3M32 - chains A and D of the 6 polymer chains in the assembly; structure by X-ray diffraction, 1.35 A resolution.

== Chain A (and D) ==
Molecule: Methyl-coenzyme M reductase I subunit alpha
Organism: Methanothermobacter marburgensis
Notes: EC 2.8.4.1; chain D of this document is another copy of the same molecule, construct and numbering; everything in this record applies to it too
Reference sequence: P11558 (MCRA_METTM); residues 2-550 here = UniProt positions 2-550
Sequence (549 residues; numbered 2 to 550; the number before each row is that of its first residue):
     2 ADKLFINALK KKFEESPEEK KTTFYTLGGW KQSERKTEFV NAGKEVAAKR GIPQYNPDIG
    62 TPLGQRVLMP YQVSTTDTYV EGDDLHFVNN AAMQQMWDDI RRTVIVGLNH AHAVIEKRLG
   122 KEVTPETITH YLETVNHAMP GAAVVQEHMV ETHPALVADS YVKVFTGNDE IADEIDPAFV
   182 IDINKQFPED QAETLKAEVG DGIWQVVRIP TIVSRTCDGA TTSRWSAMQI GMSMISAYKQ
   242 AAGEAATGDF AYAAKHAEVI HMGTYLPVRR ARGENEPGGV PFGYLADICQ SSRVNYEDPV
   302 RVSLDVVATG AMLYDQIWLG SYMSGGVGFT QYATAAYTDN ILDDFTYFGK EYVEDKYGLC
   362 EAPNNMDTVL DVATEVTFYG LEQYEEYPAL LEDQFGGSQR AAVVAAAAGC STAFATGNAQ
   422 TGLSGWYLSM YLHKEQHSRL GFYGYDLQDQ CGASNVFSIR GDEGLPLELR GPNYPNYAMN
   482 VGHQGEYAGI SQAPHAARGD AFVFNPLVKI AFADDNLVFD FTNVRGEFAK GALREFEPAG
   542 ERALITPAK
Unresolved in the structure: 550
Modified positions: His257 (n1-methylated histidine; MHS); Arg271 (5-methyl-arginine; AGM); Gln400 (2-methyl-glutamine; MGN); Gly445 (thioglycin; GL3); Cys452 (s-methylcysteine; SMC)
Curated features (UniProtKB/Swiss-Prot):
  - binding site (coenzyme F430): Gln147
  - binding site (coenzyme B): Arg225, Lys256, His257, Arg270
  - binding site (coenzyme M): Tyr333, Tyr444
  - modified residue: His257 (Pros-methylhistidine), Arg271 (5-methylarginine), Gly445 (1-thioglycine), Asp450 (Z: -2,3-didehydroaspartate), Cys452 (S-methylcysteine)
Ion coordination: factor 430 Ni: Gln147 (together with 1-thioethanesulfonic acid, SHT)
Small-molecule neighbours:
  - 1-thioethanesulfonic acid / SHT / Coenzyme B, molecule 1: Gln147, Arg225, Lys256, His257
  - 1-thioethanesulfonic acid / SHT / Coenzyme B, molecule 2: Arg270, Arg271, Leu320, Met324, Ser325, Phe330, Tyr333, Phe443, Tyr444, Gly445, Ala479, Met480, Asn481, Val482
  - factor 430 (F43), molecule 1: Ala143, Ala144, Val145, Val146, Gln147, Met150, Val151, Met229, Gln230, Met233, Ile236, Ala243, Gly244
  - factor 430 (F43), molecule 2: Gly326, Gly327, Val328, Gly329, Phe330, Thr331, Gln332, Tyr333, Phe396, Gly397, Gly398, Gln400, Gly442, Phe443
  - Zn2+ (ZN): Arg102, Ser215, Arg216, Cys218

== Interface between chain A and chain D ==
Contacting residue pairs - 276 pairs, chain A then chain D:
  Lys37(A) - Met150(D)  hydrogen bond (side chain-backbone)
  Lys37(A) - Val151(D)
  Lys37(A) - Glu152(D)  salt bridge
  Glu39(A) - His154(D)  salt bridge
  Phe40(A) - Glu152(D)
  Phe40(A) - Thr153(D)
  Phe40(A) - His154(D)
  Phe40(A) - Pro155(D)
  Ala43(A) - His154(D)
  Gly44(A) - Pro155(D)
  Val47(A) - Pro155(D)
  Val47(A) - Ala159(D)  hydrophobic
  Arg51(A) - Asn137(D)
  Arg51(A) - Ala159(D)  hydrogen bond (side chain-backbone)
  Arg51(A) - Ser161(D)  hydrogen bond (side chain-backbone)
  Arg51(A) - Tyr162(D)
  Arg51(A) - Asn517(D)  hydrogen bond (backbone-side chain)
  Gly52(A) - Ala179(D)
  Ile53(A) - Asn137(D)
  Ile53(A) - Tyr162(D)  hydrophobic
  Ile53(A) - Lys164(D)
  Ile53(A) - Ala179(D)
  Ile53(A) - Phe180(D)  hydrophobic
  Ile53(A) - Asn517(D)
  Pro54(A) - Glu134(D)
  Pro54(A) - Asn137(D)
  Pro54(A) - Phe180(D)
  Gln55(A) - Asn137(D)
  Gln55(A) - His138(D)
  Gln55(A) - Pro141(D)
  Gln55(A) - Pro155(D)  hydrogen bond (side chain-backbone)
  Gln55(A) - Val158(D)  hydrogen bond (side chain-backbone)
  Gln55(A) - Ala159(D)
  Tyr56(A) - His138(D)
  Tyr56(A) - Ala143(D)  hydrophobic
  Tyr56(A) - Glu152(D)  hydrogen bond
  Tyr56(A) - Pro155(D)  hydrophobic
  Asn57(A) - His138(D)  hydrogen bond (backbone-side chain)
  Ile60(A) - Glu134(D)
  Ile60(A) - Val145(D)  hydrophobic
  Gly61(A) - Val145(D)
  Gly61(A) - Ser237(D)
  Thr62(A) - Val145(D)  hydrogen bond (backbone-backbone)
  Thr62(A) - Val146(D)  hydrogen bond (side chain-backbone)
  Leu64(A) - Gln147(D)
  Leu64(A) - Glu148(D)
  Leu64(A) - His149(D)
  Leu64(A) - Met150(D)
  Leu64(A) - Glu152(D)
  Gly65(A) - Glu148(D)  hydrogen bond (backbone-side chain)
  Gln66(A) - Glu148(D)  hydrogen bond (backbone-side chain)
  Arg67(A) - Glu148(D)
  Arg67(A) - His149(D)
  Val68(A) - His149(D)
  Leu69(A) - His149(D)
  Met70(A) - His149(D)  hydrogen bond (backbone-side chain)
  Tyr72(A) - His149(D)
  Gly83(A) - Val151(D)
  Asp84(A) - Val151(D)
  Asp84(A) - Glu152(D)  hydrogen bond (side chain-backbone)
  His87(A) - Val151(D)
  His87(A) - Thr153(D)
  Phe88(A) - Thr217(D)
  Val89(A) - Thr153(D)
  Val89(A) - Leu157(D)
  Val89(A) - Ile213(D)
  Val89(A) - Val214(D)  hydrophobic
  Val89(A) - Ile546(D)
  Asn90(A) - Glu152(D)  hydrogen bond (side chain-backbone)
  Asn90(A) - Thr153(D)
  Asn90(A) - His154(D)  hydrogen bond (side chain-backbone)
  Asn90(A) - Leu157(D)
  Asn90(A) - Ile546(D)
  Asn91(A) - Ile546(D)
  Ala92(A) - Ile546(D)
  Ala92(A) - Thr547(D)
  Gln95(A) - Ile213(D)
  Gln95(A) - Thr217(D)  hydrogen bond
  Gln95(A) - Arg543(D)  hydrogen bond
  Trp98(A) - Thr217(D)  hydrogen bond (side chain-backbone)
  Arg102(A) - Arg216(D)  hydrogen bond (side chain-backbone)
  Arg102(A) - Thr217(D)  hydrogen bond (side chain-backbone)
  Arg102(A) - Cys218(D)  hydrogen bond (side chain-backbone)
  Glu134(A) - Pro54(D)
  Thr135(A) - Ile60(D)
  Asn137(A) - Arg51(D)
  Asn137(A) - Ile53(D)
  Asn137(A) - Pro54(D)
  Asn137(A) - Gln55(D)
  His138(A) - Gln55(D)
  His138(A) - Tyr56(D)
  His138(A) - Asn57(D)  hydrogen bond (side chain-backbone)
  His138(A) - Ile60(D)
  Pro141(A) - Gln55(D)
  Gly142(A) - Gly327(D)
  Gly142(A) - Val328(D)
  Ala143(A) - Tyr56(D)  hydrophobic
  Ala143(A) - Val328(D)
  Ala144(A) - Val328(D)
  Val145(A) - Ile60(D)  hydrophobic
  Val145(A) - Gly61(D)
  Val145(A) - Thr62(D)  hydrogen bond (backbone-backbone)
  Val146(A) - Thr62(D)  hydrogen bond (backbone-side chain)
  Gln147(A) - Leu64(D)
  Glu148(A) - Leu64(D)
  Glu148(A) - Gly65(D)  hydrogen bond (side chain-backbone)
  Glu148(A) - Gln66(D)  hydrogen bond (side chain-backbone)
  Glu148(A) - Arg67(D)
  Glu148(A) - Leu69(D)
  His149(A) - Leu64(D)
  His149(A) - Arg67(D)
  His149(A) - Val68(D)  hydrogen bond (side chain-backbone)
  His149(A) - Leu69(D)
  His149(A) - Met70(D)  hydrogen bond (side chain-backbone)
  His149(A) - Tyr72(D)
  His149(A) - Gln332(D)  hydrogen bond
  His149(A) - Phe396(D)
  Met150(A) - Lys37(D)  hydrogen bond (backbone-side chain)
  Met150(A) - Leu64(D)
  Val151(A) - Lys37(D)
  Val151(A) - Gly83(D)
  Val151(A) - Asp84(D)
  Val151(A) - His87(D)
  Val151(A) - Val328(D)
  Val151(A) - Thr331(D)
  Val151(A) - Gln332(D)
  Glu152(A) - Lys37(D)  salt bridge
  Glu152(A) - Phe40(D)
  Glu152(A) - Tyr56(D)  hydrogen bond
  Glu152(A) - Leu64(D)
  Glu152(A) - Asp84(D)  hydrogen bond (backbone-side chain)
  Glu152(A) - Asn90(D)  hydrogen bond (backbone-side chain)
  Thr153(A) - Phe40(D)
  Thr153(A) - His87(D)
  Thr153(A) - Val89(D)
  Thr153(A) - Asn90(D)
  His154(A) - Glu39(D)  salt bridge
  His154(A) - Phe40(D)
  His154(A) - Ala43(D)
  His154(A) - Asn90(D)  hydrogen bond (backbone-side chain)
  His154(A) - Arg535(D)
  Pro155(A) - Phe40(D)
  Pro155(A) - Ala43(D)  hydrophobic
  Pro155(A) - Gly44(D)
  Pro155(A) - Val47(D)
  Pro155(A) - Gln55(D)  hydrogen bond (backbone-side chain)
  Pro155(A) - Tyr56(D)  hydrophobic
  Leu157(A) - Val89(D)
  Leu157(A) - Asn90(D)
  Val158(A) - Gln55(D)  hydrogen bond (backbone-side chain)
  Ala159(A) - Val47(D)  hydrophobic
  Ala159(A) - Arg51(D)  hydrogen bond (backbone-side chain)
  Ala159(A) - Gln55(D)
  Ser161(A) - Arg51(D)  hydrogen bond (backbone-side chain)
  Tyr162(A) - Arg51(D)
  Tyr162(A) - Ile53(D)  hydrophobic
  Lys164(A) - Ile53(D)
  Ala179(A) - Gly52(D)
  Ala179(A) - Ile53(D)
  Phe180(A) - Pro54(D)
  Ile213(A) - Val89(D)
  Ile213(A) - Gln95(D)
  Ile213(A) - Arg216(D)
  Val214(A) - Val89(D)  hydrophobic
  Val214(A) - Ser322(D)
  Arg216(A) - Arg102(D)  hydrogen bond (backbone-side chain)
  Arg216(A) - Ile213(D)
  Arg216(A) - Arg216(D)
  Arg216(A) - Thr217(D)  hydrogen bond
  Arg216(A) - Arg543(D)
  Thr217(A) - Phe88(D)
  Thr217(A) - Gln95(D)  hydrogen bond
  Thr217(A) - Trp98(D)  hydrogen bond (backbone-side chain)
  Thr217(A) - Arg102(D)  hydrogen bond (backbone-side chain)
  Thr217(A) - Arg216(D)  hydrogen bond
  Thr217(A) - Tyr323(D)
  Cys218(A) - Arg102(D)  hydrogen bond (backbone-side chain)
  Cys218(A) - Ser322(D)  hydrogen bond
  Cys218(A) - Tyr323(D)
  Asp219(A) - Arg273(D)  salt bridge
  Asp219(A) - Tyr323(D)
  Ala221(A) - Arg273(D)
  Thr222(A) - Arg273(D)
  Thr222(A) - Ser322(D)
  Thr222(A) - Tyr323(D)
  Arg225(A) - Arg270(D)  hydrogen bond (side chain-backbone)
  Arg225(A) - Arg271(D)
  Arg225(A) - Arg273(D)
  Arg225(A) - Tyr323(D)
  Arg225(A) - Met324(D)
  Arg225(A) - Ser325(D)
  Trp226(A) - Ser322(D)
  Trp226(A) - Ser325(D)  hydrogen bond (backbone-backbone)
  Trp226(A) - Gly326(D)
  Trp226(A) - Gly327(D)
  Met229(A) - Ser325(D)
  Met229(A) - Gly326(D)
  Gln230(A) - Gly327(D)
  Gln230(A) - Val328(D)
  Ser237(A) - Gly61(D)
  Tyr266(A) - Val269(D)
  Tyr266(A) - Ala272(D)  hydrophobic
  Val269(A) - Tyr266(D)
  Arg270(A) - Arg225(D)  hydrogen bond (backbone-side chain)
  Arg271(A) - Arg225(D)
  Ala272(A) - Tyr266(D)  hydrophobic
  Ala272(A) - Arg273(D)
  Ala272(A) - Gly274(D)  hydrogen bond (backbone-backbone)
  Arg273(A) - Asp219(D)  salt bridge
  Arg273(A) - Ala221(D)
  Arg273(A) - Thr222(D)
  Arg273(A) - Arg225(D)
  Arg273(A) - Ala272(D)
  Gly274(A) - Ala272(D)  hydrogen bond (backbone-backbone)
  Ser322(A) - Val214(D)
  Ser322(A) - Cys218(D)  hydrogen bond
  Ser322(A) - Thr222(D)
  Ser322(A) - Trp226(D)
  Tyr323(A) - Thr217(D)
  Tyr323(A) - Cys218(D)
  Tyr323(A) - Asp219(D)
  Tyr323(A) - Thr222(D)
  Tyr323(A) - Arg225(D)
  Met324(A) - Arg225(D)
  Ser325(A) - Arg225(D)
  Ser325(A) - Trp226(D)  hydrogen bond (backbone-backbone)
  Ser325(A) - Met229(D)
  Gly326(A) - Trp226(D)
  Gly326(A) - Met229(D)
  Gly327(A) - Gly142(D)
  Gly327(A) - Trp226(D)
  Gly327(A) - Gln230(D)
  Val328(A) - Gly142(D)
  Val328(A) - Ala143(D)
  Val328(A) - Ala144(D)
  Val328(A) - Val151(D)
  Val328(A) - Gln230(D)
  Thr331(A) - Val151(D)
  Gln332(A) - His149(D)  hydrogen bond
  Gln332(A) - Val151(D)
  Phe396(A) - His149(D)
  Asn517(A) - Arg51(D)  hydrogen bond (side chain-backbone)
  Asn517(A) - Ile53(D)
  Arg535(A) - His154(D)
  Arg535(A) - Leu545(D)
  Arg535(A) - Ile546(D)
  Arg535(A) - Thr547(D)
  Arg535(A) - Pro548(D)
  Glu536(A) - Pro548(D)
  Phe537(A) - Thr547(D)
  Phe537(A) - Pro548(D)
  Glu538(A) - Pro548(D)
  Pro539(A) - Arg543(D)
  Pro539(A) - Thr547(D)
  Ala540(A) - Arg543(D)  hydrogen bond (backbone-side chain)
  Glu542(A) - Glu542(D)
  Glu542(A) - Arg543(D)  salt bridge
  Glu542(A) - Ala544(D)
  Arg543(A) - Gln95(D)  hydrogen bond
  Arg543(A) - Arg216(D)
  Arg543(A) - Pro539(D)
  Arg543(A) - Ala540(D)  hydrogen bond (side chain-backbone)
  Arg543(A) - Glu542(D)  salt bridge
  Ala544(A) - Glu542(D)
  Ile546(A) - Val89(D)
  Ile546(A) - Asn90(D)
  Ile546(A) - Asn91(D)
  Ile546(A) - Ala92(D)
  Ile546(A) - Arg535(D)
  Thr547(A) - Arg535(D)
  Thr547(A) - Phe537(D)
  Thr547(A) - Pro539(D)
  Pro548(A) - Arg535(D)
  Pro548(A) - Glu536(D)
  Pro548(A) - Phe537(D)
  Pro548(A) - Glu538(D)
Interface residues without a listed pair, chain A (110 interface residues in all): Pro63, Ala156, Ser215, Ile318, Leu545
Interface residues without a listed pair, chain D (110 interface residues in all): Pro63, Thr135, Ala156, Ser215, Ile318

== Overview ==
Chain A and chain D each contribute 110 residues to their interface; the contacts include 59 hydrogen bonds
and 8 salt bridges. Polar pairs include Lys37(A)-Glu152(D), Glu39(A)-His154(D) and Asp219(A)-Arg273(D).
Ligands of chain A: 1-thioethanesulfonic acid / SHT / Coenzyme B, factor 430 and Zn2+.
Both chains are Methyl-coenzyme M reductase I subunit alpha (Methanothermobacter marburgensis). Entry 3M32
(Structural Insight into Methyl-Coenzyme M Reductase Chemistry using Coenzyme B Analogues) was determined by
X-ray diffraction together with 3M1V, 3M2R, 3M2U, 3M2V and 3M30 from the same study.
